6O7V - chains M and d of the 31 polymer chains in the assembly; structure by electron microscopy, 6.60 A resolution (low resolution: residue-level contacts below are approximate; hydrogen-bond / salt-bridge calls are withheld).

# Chain M
Name: V-type proton ATPase subunit D
Source organism: Saccharomyces cerevisiae (strain ATCC 204508 / S288c)
UniProtKB: P32610 (VATD_YEAST); residue numbers follow UniProt; this construct covers 1-256
Chain sequence (256 residues; row label = number of the first residue in the row):
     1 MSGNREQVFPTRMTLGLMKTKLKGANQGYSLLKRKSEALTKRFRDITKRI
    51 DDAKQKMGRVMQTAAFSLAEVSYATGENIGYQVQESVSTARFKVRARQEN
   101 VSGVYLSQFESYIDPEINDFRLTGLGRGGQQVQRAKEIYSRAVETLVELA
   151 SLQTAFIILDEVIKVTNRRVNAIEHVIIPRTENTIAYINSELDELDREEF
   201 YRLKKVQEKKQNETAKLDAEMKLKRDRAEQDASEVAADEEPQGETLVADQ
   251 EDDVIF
Disordered / not traced: 1-7, 218-256

# Chain d
Name: V-type proton ATPase subunit d
Source organism: Saccharomyces cerevisiae (strain ATCC 204508 / S288c)
UniProtKB: P32366 (VA0D_YEAST); numbering as in UniProt (aligned over 1-345)
Chain sequence (345 residues; numbered 1 to 345; the number before each row is that of its first residue):
     1 MEGVYFNIDNGFIEGVVRGYRNGLLSNNQYINLTQCDTLEDLKLQLSSTD
    51 YGNFLSSVSSESLTTSLIQEYASSKLYHEFNYIRDQSSGSTRKFMDYITY
   101 GYMIDNVALMITGTIHDRDKGEILQRCHPLGWFDTLPTLSVATDLESLYE
   151 TVLVDTPLAPYFKNCFDTAEELDDMNIEIIRNKLYKAYLEDFYNFVTEEI
   201 PEPAKECMQTLLGFEADRRSINIALNSLQSSDIDPDLKSDLLPNIGKLYP
   251 LATFHLAQAQDFEGVRAALANVYEYRGFLETGNLEDHFYQLEMELCRDAF
   301 TQQFAISTVWAWMKSKEQEVRNITWIAECIAQNQRERINNYISVY
Disordered / not traced: 1-2
UniProt features mapped onto this chain:
  - modified residue: Met-1 (N-acetylmethionine)

# Chain M / chain d interface
Contacting residue pairs (16):
  Gly-76(M) / Arg-126(d)
  Gly-76(M) / Cys-127(d)
  Gly-76(M) / His-128(d)
  Glu-77(M) / Leu-109(d)
  Glu-77(M) / Arg-126(d)
  Asn-78(M) / Arg-126(d)
  Tyr-81(M) / His-116(d)
  Gln-84(M) / His-116(d)
  Glu-85(M) / Ile-115(d)
  Glu-85(M) / His-116(d)
  Asp-119(M) / Ser-230(d)
  Phe-120(M) / Ser-230(d)
  Arg-121(M) / Asp-174(d)
  Arg-121(M) / Met-175(d)
  Thr-123(M) / Glu-178(d)
  Gly-126(M) / Asn-222(d)
Interface residues without a listed pair, chain M (13 interface residues in all): Gln-82, Gly-124
Interface residues without a listed pair, chain d (16 interface residues in all): Thr-112, Gly-113, Arg-118, Asn-226, Gln-229

# Summary
The interface between chain M and chain d involves 13 residues on one side and 16 on the other.
Chain M is V-type proton ATPase subunit D and chain d is V-type proton ATPase subunit d, both from
Saccharomyces cerevisiae (strain ATCC 204508 / S288c); the structure, Saccharomyces cerevisiae V-ATPase
Stv1-V1VO State 1, was determined by electron microscopy, deposited together with 6O7T, 6O7U, 6O7W and 6O7X.
